Entry 7MZ2 (X-ray diffraction, 2.09 A resolution); this record covers chains A and T of the 4 polymer chains in the assembly.

Chain A:
Protein: DNA polymerase beta
From: Homo sapiens
Notes: EC 2.7.7.7, 4.2.99.-
Reference sequence: P06746 (DPOLB_HUMAN); residue numbers follow UniProt; this construct covers 10-335
Chain sequence (326 residues; numbered 10 to 335; the number before each row is that of its first residue):
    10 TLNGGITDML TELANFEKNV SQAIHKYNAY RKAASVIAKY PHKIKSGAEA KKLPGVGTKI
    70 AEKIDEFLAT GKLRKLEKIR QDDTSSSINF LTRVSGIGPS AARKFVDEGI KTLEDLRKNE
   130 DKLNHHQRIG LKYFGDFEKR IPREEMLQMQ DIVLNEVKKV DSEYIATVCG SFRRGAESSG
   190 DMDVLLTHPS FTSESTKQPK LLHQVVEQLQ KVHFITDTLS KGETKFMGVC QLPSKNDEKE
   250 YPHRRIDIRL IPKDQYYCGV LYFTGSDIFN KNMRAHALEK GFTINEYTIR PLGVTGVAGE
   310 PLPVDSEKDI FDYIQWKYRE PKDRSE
Ion coordination: Na+ site 1: Lys60, Leu62, Val65 (shared with 1 residue of chain D); Na+ site 2: Thr101, Val103, Ile106 (shared with 1 residue of chain P); Mg2+ site 1: Asp190, Asp192 (together with 0KX); Mg2+ site 2: Asp190, Asp192, Asp256 (together with 0KX)
Residues lining bound ligands: 0KX (2'-deoxy-5'-O-[(R)-hydroxy{[(R)-hydroxy(phosphonooxy)phosphoryl]amino}phosphoryl]cytidine): Arg149, Gly179, Ser180, Arg183, Ser188, Gly189, Asp190, Asp192, Tyr271, Phe272, Thr273, Gly274, Ser275, Asp276, Asn279

Chain T:
Molecule: 16-nt DNA strand
Sequence (16 nucleotides; row label = number of the first residue in the row):
     1 CCGACGXCGC ATCAGC
Modified / non-standard residues: 4DU (1-(2-deoxy-5-O-phosphono-beta-D-erythro-pentofuranosyl)-1H-imidazo[4,5-c]pyridin-4-amine) at position 7

Chain A / chain T interface:
Contacting residue pairs - 26 pairs, chain A then chain T:
  His34(A) with DC5(T), stacking on the base
  Asn133(A) with DT12(T), phosphate contact
  Ser229(A) with DC10(T), phosphate contact; DA11(T), sugar contact
  Lys230(A) with DC10(T), hydrogen bond to the phosphate; DA11(T), hydrogen bond to the phosphate
  Gly231(A) with DC10(T), phosphate contact
  Glu232(A) with DC10(T), hydrogen bond to the phosphate
  Thr233(A) with DG9(T), hydrogen bond to the phosphate; DC10(T), hydrogen bond to the phosphate
  Lys234(A) with DG9(T), hydrogen bond to the base; DC10(T), hydrogen bond to the phosphate
  Arg258(A) with DG9(T), sugar contact
  Asn279(A) with DG6(T), base contact
  Lys280(A) with DG6(T), salt bridge to the phosphate
  Arg283(A) with DG6(T), hydrogen bond to the base; 4DU_7(T), hydrogen bond to the sugar
  Ala284(A) with DG6(T), sugar contact
  Leu287(A) with DG6(T), phosphate contact; 4DU_7(T), phosphate contact
  Thr292(A) with 4DU_7(T), hydrogen bond to the phosphate
  Ile293(A) with 4DU_7(T), sugar contact
  Asn294(A) with 4DU_7(T), phosphate contact; DC8(T), hydrogen bond to the phosphate
  Glu295(A) with DC8(T), sugar contact
  Tyr296(A) with DG9(T), hydrogen bond to the phosphate
Also at the interface, not in a pair above, chain A (22 interface residues in all): His134, Tyr271, Arg299

Overview:
The interface between chain A and chain T involves 22 residues on one side and 8 on the other, with 12
hydrogen bonds, 1 salt bridge and 1 aromatic stacking contact. Polar pairs include Lys234(A)-DG9(T),
Arg283(A)-DG6(T) and Arg283(A)-4DU_7(T). Bound to chain A: compound 0KX.
Chain A is DNA polymerase beta (Homo sapiens) and chain T is a 16-nt DNA strand; the structure, Structure of
human DNA polymerase beta complexed with dzA at N-1 of the template base paired ..., was determined by X-ray
diffraction.
